Entry 8SAT (electron microscopy, 4.50 A resolution (low resolution: residue-level contacts below are approximate; hydrogen-bond / salt-bridge calls are withheld)); this record covers chains G and H of the 12 polymer chains in the assembly.

[Chain G]
Molecule: VRC01-variable heavy chain
Source organism: Homo sapiens
Chain sequence (121 residues; row label = number of the first residue in the row; a row labelled like 82A-82C holds insertion residues (82A, then the next letters in order)):
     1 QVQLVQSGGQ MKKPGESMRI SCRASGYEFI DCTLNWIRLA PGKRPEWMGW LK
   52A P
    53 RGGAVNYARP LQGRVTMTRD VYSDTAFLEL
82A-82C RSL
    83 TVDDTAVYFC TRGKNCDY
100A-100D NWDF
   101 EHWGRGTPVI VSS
Disulfide bonds: Cys22-Cys92, Cys32-Cys98

[Chain H]
Molecule: VRC01-variable light chain
Source organism: Homo sapiens
Chain sequence (105 residues; each row starts with the number of its first residue; note: 2 numbers in that range are skipped by the numbering (no residue carries them; nothing is unmodelled there); X marks 4 residues of unknown identity (built as UNK)):
     1 EIVLTQSPGT LSLSPGETAI ISCRTSQYGS
    33 LAWYQQRPGQ APRLVIYSGS TRAAGIPDRF SGSRWGPDYN LTISNLESGD FGVYYCQQYX
    93 XXXEFFGQGT KVQVD
Unresolved in the structure: 92-95
Disulfide bonds: Cys23-Cys88

[Chain G / chain H interface]
Contacting residue pairs (24; chain G residue first):
  Ile37(G) - Phe98(H)
  Arg44(G) - Leu4(H)
  Arg44(G) - Phe98(H)
  Arg44(G) - Gly99(H)
  Pro45(G) - Tyr87(H)
  Pro45(G) - Phe98(H)
  Pro45(G) - Gly99(H)
  Trp47(G) - Glu96(H)
  Arg61(G) - Glu96(H)
  Lys96(G) - Tyr49(H)
  Tyr100(G) - Ser30(H)
  Tyr100(G) - Tyr91(H)
  Trp100B(G) - Tyr36(H)
  Trp100B(G) - Gln89(H)
  Trp100B(G) - Tyr91(H)
  Trp100B(G) - Glu96(H)
  Asp100C(G) - Ala34(H)
  Asp100C(G) - Tyr36(H)
  Asp100C(G) - Tyr49(H)
  Phe100D(G) - Tyr36(H)
  Phe100D(G) - Gln89(H)
  Phe100D(G) - Phe98(H)
  Trp103(G) - Pro44(H)
  Gly104(G) - Ala43(H)
Interface residues without a listed pair, chain G (16 interface residues in all): Leu39, Lys43, Phe91, Glu101
Interface residues without a listed pair, chain H (16 interface residues in all): Gln38, Leu46, Gln100

[Summary]
The chain G/chain H interface involves 16 residues from each chain.
Here chain G is VRC01-variable heavy chain and chain H is VRC01-variable light chain, both from Homo sapiens.
Entry 8SAT (CryoEM structure of VRC01-CH848.10.17) was determined by electron microscopy together with 8SAL,
8SAN, 8SAQ, 8SAR, 8SAS, 8SAU and 9 further entries from the same study.
